8DM3 - chains A and H of the 9 polymer chains in the assembly; structure by electron microscopy, 2.37 A resolution.

== Chain A ==
Name: Spike glycoprotein
From: Severe acute respiratory syndrome coronavirus 2
Reference sequence: P0DTC2 (SPIKE_SARS2); residue numbers follow UniProt; this construct covers 1-23, 27-1208
Sequence (1285 residues; each row starts with the number of its first residue; note: 3 numbers in that range are skipped by the numbering (no residue carries them; nothing is unmodelled there)):
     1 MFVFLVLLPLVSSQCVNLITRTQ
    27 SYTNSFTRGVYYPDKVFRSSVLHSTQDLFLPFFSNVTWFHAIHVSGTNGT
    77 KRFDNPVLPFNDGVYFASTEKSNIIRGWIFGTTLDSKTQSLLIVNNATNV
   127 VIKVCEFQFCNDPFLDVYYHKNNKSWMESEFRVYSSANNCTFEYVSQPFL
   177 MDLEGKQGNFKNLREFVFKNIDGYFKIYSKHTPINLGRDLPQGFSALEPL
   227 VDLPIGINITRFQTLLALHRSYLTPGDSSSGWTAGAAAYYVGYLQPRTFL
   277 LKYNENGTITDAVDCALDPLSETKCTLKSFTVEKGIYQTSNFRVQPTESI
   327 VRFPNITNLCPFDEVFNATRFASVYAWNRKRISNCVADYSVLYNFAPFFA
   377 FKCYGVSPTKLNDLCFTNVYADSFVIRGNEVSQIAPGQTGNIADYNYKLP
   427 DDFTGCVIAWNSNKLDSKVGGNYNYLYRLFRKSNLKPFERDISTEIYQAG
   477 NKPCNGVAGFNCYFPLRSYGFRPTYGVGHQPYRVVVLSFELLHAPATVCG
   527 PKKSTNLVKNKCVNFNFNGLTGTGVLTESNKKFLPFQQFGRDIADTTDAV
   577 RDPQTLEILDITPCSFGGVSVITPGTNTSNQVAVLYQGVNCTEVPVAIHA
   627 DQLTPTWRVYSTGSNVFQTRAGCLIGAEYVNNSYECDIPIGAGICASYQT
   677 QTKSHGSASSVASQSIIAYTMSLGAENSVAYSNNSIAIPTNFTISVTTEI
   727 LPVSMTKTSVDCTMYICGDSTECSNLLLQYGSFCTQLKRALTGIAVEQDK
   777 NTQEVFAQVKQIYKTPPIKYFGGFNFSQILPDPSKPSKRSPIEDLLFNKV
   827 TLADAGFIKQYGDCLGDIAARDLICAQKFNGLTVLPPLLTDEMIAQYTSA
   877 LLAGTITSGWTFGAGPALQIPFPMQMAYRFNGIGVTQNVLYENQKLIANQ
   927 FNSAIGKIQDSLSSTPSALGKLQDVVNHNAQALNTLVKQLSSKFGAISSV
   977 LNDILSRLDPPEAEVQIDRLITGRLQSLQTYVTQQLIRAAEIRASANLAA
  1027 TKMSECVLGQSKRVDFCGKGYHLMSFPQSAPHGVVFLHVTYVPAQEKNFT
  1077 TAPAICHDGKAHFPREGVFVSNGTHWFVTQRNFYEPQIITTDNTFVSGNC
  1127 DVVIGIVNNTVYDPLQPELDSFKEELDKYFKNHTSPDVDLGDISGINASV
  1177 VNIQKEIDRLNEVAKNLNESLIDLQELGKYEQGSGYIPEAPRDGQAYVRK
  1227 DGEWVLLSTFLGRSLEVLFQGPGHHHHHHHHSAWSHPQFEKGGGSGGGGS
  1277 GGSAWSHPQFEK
Disordered / not traced: 1-13, 72-77, 179-186, 250-255, 621-640, 676-690, 828-847, 1148-1288
Differences from the reference sequence: conflict Ile19 (Thr in P0DTC2), Ser27 (Ala in P0DTC2), Asp142 (Gly in P0DTC2), 34 further conflict positions vs the reference (P0DTC2) not listed; expression tag (1209-1288)
Disulfides: Cys15-Cys136, Cys131-Cys166, Cys291-Cys301, Cys336-Cys361, Cys379-Cys432, Cys391-Cys525, Cys480-Cys488, Cys538-Cys590, Cys617-Cys649, Cys662-Cys671, Cys738-Cys760, Cys743-Cys749, Cys1032-Cys1043, Cys1082-Cys1126
Covalent attachments: N-acetylglucosamine (NAG) linked to Asn61, Asn122, Asn165, Asn234, Asn282, Asn331, Asn343, Asn709, Asn717, Asn801, Asn1074, Asn1098, Asn1134
Reported in the primary citation:
  - post-translational modification sites: Asn74 (proposed by the authors, not directly observed)

== Chain H ==
Name: Fab 4A8 heavy chain
From: Homo sapiens
Notes: antibody fragment or engineered binder
Sequence (258 residues; numbered 1 to 258; the number before each row is that of its first residue):
     1 MDWTWRVFCLLAVAPGAHSEVQLVESGAEVKKPGASVKVSCKVSGYTLTE
    51 LSMHWVRQAPGKGLEWMGGFDPEDGETMYAQKFQGRVTMTEDTSTDTAYM
   101 ELSSLRSEDTAVYYCATSTAVAGTPDLFDYYYGMDVWGQGTTVTVSSAST
   151 KGPSVFPLAPSSKSTSGGTAALGCLVKDYFPEPVTVSWNSGALTSGVHTF
   201 PAVLQSSGLYSLSSVVTVPSSSLGTQTYICNVNHKPSNTKVDKKVEPKSC
   251 GSHHHHHH
Disordered / not traced: 1-19, 148-258
Disulfides: Cys41-Cys115

== How chain A and chain H interact ==
Residue-residue contacts - 30 pairs, chain A then chain H:
  Tyr144(A) - Thr49(H)
  Tyr144(A) - Glu50(H)
  Tyr145(A) - Thr49(H)
  Tyr145(A) - Glu50(H)
  Tyr145(A) - Ala120(H)  hydrophobic
  Tyr145(A) - Val121(H)
  Tyr145(A) - Phe128(H)  hydrophobic
  Tyr145(A) - Tyr130(H)
  His146(A) - Thr49(H)
  Lys147(A) - Leu48(H)  hydrogen bond (side chain-backbone)
  Lys147(A) - Thr49(H)  hydrogen bond (backbone-backbone)
  Lys147(A) - Leu51(H)  hydrogen bond (side chain-backbone)
  Lys147(A) - Phe70(H)
  Lys150(A) - Pro72(H)
  Trp152(A) - Val121(H)  hydrophobic
  Trp152(A) - Gly123(H)
  Trp152(A) - Thr124(H)
  Trp152(A) - Pro125(H)  hydrophobic
  Trp152(A) - Phe128(H)
  His245(A) - Pro125(H)
  Arg246(A) - Gly45(H)
  Arg246(A) - Tyr46(H)
  Arg246(A) - Glu50(H)  salt bridge
  Ser247(A) - Tyr46(H)  hydrogen bond
  Tyr248(A) - Tyr46(H)  hydrophobic
  Tyr248(A) - Glu50(H)
  Tyr248(A) - Thr119(H)
  Tyr248(A) - Val121(H)
  Tyr248(A) - Ala122(H)
  Gly257(A) - Tyr46(H)  hydrogen bond (backbone-side chain)
Interface residues without a listed pair, chain A (13 interface residues in all): Val143, Asn148
Interface residues without a listed pair, chain H (18 interface residues in all): Glu76

== Summary ==
13 residues of chain A face 18 of chain H across their interface, with 5 hydrogen bonds and 1 salt bridge.
Polar pairs include Arg246(A)-Glu50(H), Lys147(A)-Leu48(H) and Lys147(A)-Leu51(H). Covalently linked
N-acetylglucosamine: at Asn61(A), Asn122(A), Asn165(A), Asn234(A), Asn282(A) and Asn331(A) and 7 more. The
paper reports a modification site at Asn74(A).
Here chain A is Spike glycoprotein (Severe acute respiratory syndrome coronavirus 2) and chain H is Fab 4A8
heavy chain (Homo sapiens). Entry 8DM3 (Cryo-EM structure of SARS-CoV-2 Omicron BA.2 spike protein in complex
with Fab 4A8) was determined by electron microscopy (same publication as 8DM4, 8DM5, 8DM6, 8DM7, 8DM8, 8DM9
and 8DMA).
